PDB entry 4ZWG | X-ray diffraction, 2.30 A resolution | chains A and D of the 4 polymer chains in the assembly

[Chain A (and D)]
Name: Deoxynucleoside triphosphate triphosphohydrolase SAMHD1
Organism: Homo sapiens
Notes: EC 3.1.5.-; chain D of this document is another copy of the same molecule, construct and numbering; everything in this record applies to it too
UniProtKB: Q9Y3Z3 (SAMH1_HUMAN); residues 113-626 here = UniProt positions 113-626
Chain sequence (514 residues; numbered 113 to 626; the number before each row is that of its first residue):
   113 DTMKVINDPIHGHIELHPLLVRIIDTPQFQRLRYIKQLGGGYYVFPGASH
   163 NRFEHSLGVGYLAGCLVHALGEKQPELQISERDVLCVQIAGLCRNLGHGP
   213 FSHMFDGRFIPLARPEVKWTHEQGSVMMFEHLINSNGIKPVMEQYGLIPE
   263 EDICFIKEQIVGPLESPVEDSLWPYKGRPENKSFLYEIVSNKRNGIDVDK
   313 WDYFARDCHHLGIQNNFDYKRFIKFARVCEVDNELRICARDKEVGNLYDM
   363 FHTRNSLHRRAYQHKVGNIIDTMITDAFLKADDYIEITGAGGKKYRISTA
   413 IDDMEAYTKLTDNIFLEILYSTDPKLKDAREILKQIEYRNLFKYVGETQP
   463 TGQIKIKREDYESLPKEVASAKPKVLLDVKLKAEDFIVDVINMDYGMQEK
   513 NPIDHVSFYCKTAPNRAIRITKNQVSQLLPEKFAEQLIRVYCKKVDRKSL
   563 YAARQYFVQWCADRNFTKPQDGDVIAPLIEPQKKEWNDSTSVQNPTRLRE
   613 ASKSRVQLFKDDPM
Not modelled in the structure: 113, 278-280, 488-491, 582-626 (chain D: 278-283, 462-467, 580-626)
Sequence notes: conflict Arg206 (His in Q9Y3Z3), Asn207 (Asp in Q9Y3Z3); engineered mutation Glu592 (Thr in Q9Y3Z3)
UniProt features mapped onto this chain:
  - active site: His233
  - binding site (GTP): Lys116, Val117, Asp137, Gln142, Arg145, Arg451, Lys455, Lys523
  - binding site (dATP): Asn119, Gln149, Val156, Arg164, His210, His215, Lys312, Tyr315, Asp319, Arg333, Arg352, Lys354, Asn358, Arg366, Gln375, His376, Lys377, Lys523
  - binding site (dCTP): Asn119, Gln149, Val156, Arg164, His210, His215, Lys312, Tyr315, Asp319, Arg333, Arg352, Lys354, Arg366, Arg372, Gln375, His376, Lys377, Lys523
  - binding site (dGTP): Asn119, Gln149, Leu150, Val156, Arg164, Lys312, Tyr315, Asp319, Arg333, Arg352, Lys354, Asn358, Arg366, Tyr374, Gln375, His376, Lys377, Lys523
  - binding site (dTTP): Asn119, Gln149, Val156, Arg164, His210, His215, Lys312, Tyr315, Asp319, Arg333, Arg352, Lys354, Gln375, His376, Lys377, Lys523
  - binding site (Mn(2+)): His167, Asp311
  - cross-link (Glycyl lysine isopeptide (Lys-Gly)): Lys467 (interchain with G-Cter in SUMO2), Lys469 (interchain with G-Cter in SUMO2), Lys492 (interchain with G-Cter in SUMO2), Lys622 (interchain with G-Cter in SUMO2)
  - natural variant: Asp120 to His123 (deletion: In AGS5), His123 (H123P: In AGS5), Arg143 (R143C: In AGS5; R143H: In AGS5), Arg145 (R145Q: In AGS5), His167 (H167Y: In AGS5), Ile201 (I201N: In AGS5 and CHBL2), Gly209 (G209S: In AGS5), Met254 (M254V: In AGS5), Arg290 (R290H: In AGS5), Leu369 (L369S: In AGS5), Met385 (M385V: In AGS5), Ile448 (I448T: In AGS5), 1 further natural variant entry in UniProt
  - mutagenesis: Asp137 (D137A: Impairs homotetramerization and nearly abolishes dNTPase activity), Gln142 (Q142E/A: Impairs homotetramerization and nearly abolishes dNTPase activity; when associated with K-145), Arg143 (R143A: Abolished ability to restrict infection by viruses), Arg145 (R145A: Impairs homotetramerization and nearly abolishes dNTPase activity. Abolished ability to restrict infection by viruses; R145K: Impairs homotetramerization and nearly abolishes dNTPase activity ...), Gln149 (Q149A: Abolished dNTPase activity without affecting homotetramerization. Abolished dNTPase activity; when associated with A-319), Arg164 (R164A: Abolished ability to restrict infection by viruses), His167 (H167A: Abolished ability to restrict infection by viruses), His210 (H210A: Abolished dNTPase activity without affecting homotetramerization), His215 (H215A: Abolished dNTPase activity without affecting homotetramerization), Arg226 (R226G: Loss of function in defense response to virus), His233 (H233A: Abolished dNTPase activity without affecting homotetramerization. Abolished ability to restrict infection by viruses), Asp311 (D311A: Loss of function in defense response to virus. Loss of dNTPase activity. Does not affect oligomerization), 26 further mutagenesis entries in UniProt
Ligand contacts:
  - 2'-deoxyadenosine 5'-triphosphate (DTP), molecule 1: Gln149, Leu150, Arg164, Arg206, Asn207, His210, His215, His233, Asp311, Lys312, Tyr315, Asp319, Arg366, His370, Tyr374, Gln375
  - 2'-deoxyadenosine 5'-triphosphate (DTP), molecule 2: Val156, Phe157, Pro158, Arg372, His376, Val378
  - 2'-deoxyadenosine 5'-triphosphate (DTP), molecule 3: Arg333, Phe337, Arg352, Lys354, Asn358, Lys523
  - 2'-deoxyadenosine 5'-triphosphate: Lys116, Val117, Ile118, Asn119, His125
  - GTP (guanosine-5'-triphosphate), molecule 1: Lys116, Val117, Ile118, Val133, Ile136, Asp137, Gln142, Arg145, Phe165
  - GTP, molecule 2: Tyr155, Val156, Pro158, Val378, Arg451, Leu453
From the paper describing this entry:
  - mutagenesis - T592E: decreased catalytic activity on dGTP
  - mutagenesis - T592E: decreased catalytic activity on all of the four dNTPs
  - mutagenesis - T592E: decreased stability
  - conformationally variable residues (helix shift, order/disorder transition): Leu453 to Asp506, Ala546 to Pro581, Gln582 to Asn599

[Chain A / chain D interface]
Residue-residue contacts (66; chain A residue first):
  Ile118(A) - Pro158(D)  hydrophobic
  Asn119(A) - Pro158(D)
  Asn119(A) - Leu323(D)  hydrogen bond (side chain-backbone)
  Asn119(A) - Gly324(D)
  Pro121(A) - Gly159(D)
  Pro121(A) - His321(D)
  Pro121(A) - His322(D)
  Pro121(A) - Gly324(D)
  Asp137(A) - Glu449(D)
  Asp137(A) - Tyr450(D)
  Asp137(A) - Arg451(D)
  Thr138(A) - Glu449(D)
  Pro139(A) - Glu449(D)
  Pro139(A) - Tyr450(D)
  Gln142(A) - Glu449(D)
  Arg145(A) - Tyr154(D)  hydrogen bond (side chain-backbone)
  Arg145(A) - Tyr155(D)
  Tyr146(A) - Tyr155(D)  hydrogen bond
  Tyr146(A) - Phe427(D)
  Tyr146(A) - Leu428(D)  hydrophobic
  Tyr154(A) - Arg145(D)  hydrogen bond (backbone-side chain)
  Tyr154(A) - Asn163(D)  hydrogen bond
  Tyr154(A) - Glu166(D)  hydrogen bond
  Tyr155(A) - Arg145(D)
  Tyr155(A) - Tyr146(D)  hydrogen bond
  Pro158(A) - Ile118(D)  hydrophobic
  Pro158(A) - Asn119(D)
  Pro158(A) - Glu166(D)
  Gly159(A) - Pro121(D)
  Ser161(A) - Ser161(D)  hydrogen bond
  Ser161(A) - His162(D)
  Ser161(A) - Glu166(D)
  His162(A) - Ser161(D)
  Asn163(A) - Tyr154(D)  hydrogen bond
  Glu166(A) - Tyr154(D)  hydrogen bond
  Glu166(A) - Pro158(D)
  Glu166(A) - Ser161(D)
  Asn248(A) - Tyr450(D)
  His321(A) - Pro121(D)
  His321(A) - His321(D)  hydrogen bond (side chain-backbone)
  His322(A) - Pro121(D)
  His322(A) - His322(D)
  Leu323(A) - Asn119(D)  hydrogen bond (backbone-side chain)
  Thr400(A) - Thr434(D)
  Lys421(A) - Tyr432(D)
  Thr423(A) - Tyr432(D)  hydrogen bond
  Asn425(A) - Asn425(D)  hydrogen bond
  Asn425(A) - Leu428(D)
  Asn425(A) - Tyr432(D)
  Phe427(A) - Tyr146(D)
  Leu428(A) - Tyr146(D)  hydrophobic
  Leu428(A) - Asn425(D)
  Tyr432(A) - Tyr146(D)
  Tyr432(A) - Lys421(D)
  Tyr432(A) - Thr423(D)
  Thr434(A) - Thr400(D)
  Thr434(A) - Lys421(D)
  Glu449(A) - Asp137(D)
  Glu449(A) - Thr138(D)
  Glu449(A) - Pro139(D)
  Glu449(A) - Gln142(D)
  Tyr450(A) - Arg134(D)  hydrogen bond (backbone-side chain)
  Tyr450(A) - Asp137(D)
  Tyr450(A) - Pro139(D)
  Tyr450(A) - Asn248(D)
  Arg451(A) - Asp137(D)
Interface residues without a listed pair, chain A (40 interface residues in all): Arg143, Lys148, Phe157, Phe165, Leu169, Gly324, Thr420, Glu429
Interface residues without a listed pair, chain D (41 interface residues in all): Arg143, Lys148, Phe157, Phe165, Leu169, Thr420, Glu429

[Summary]
40 residues of chain A and 41 residues of chain D are in contact, with 15 hydrogen bonds. Polar contacts
include Asn119(A)-Leu323(D), Arg145(A)-Tyr154(D) and Tyr146(A)-Tyr155(D). Ligands of chain A: 4 copies of
2'-deoxyadenosine 5'-triphosphate and GTP. The paper reports that T592E of chain A reduces catalytic activity
on dGTP; conformational variability at Leu453(A), Ala546(A) and Gln582(A).
Chain A and chain D are both Deoxynucleoside triphosphate triphosphohydrolase SAMHD1 (Homo sapiens); the
structure, Crystal structure of the GTP-dATP-bound catalytic core of SAMHD1 phosphomimetic T592E mutant, was
determined by X-ray diffraction together with 4ZWE from the same study.
